3Q0N - chains A and C; structure by X-ray diffraction, 2.40 A resolution.

Chain A:
Molecule: Pumilio homolog 1
From: Homo sapiens
UniProtKB: Q14671 (PUM1_HUMAN); residues 828-1176 here = UniProt positions 828-1176
Sequence (349 residues; row label = number of the first residue in the row):
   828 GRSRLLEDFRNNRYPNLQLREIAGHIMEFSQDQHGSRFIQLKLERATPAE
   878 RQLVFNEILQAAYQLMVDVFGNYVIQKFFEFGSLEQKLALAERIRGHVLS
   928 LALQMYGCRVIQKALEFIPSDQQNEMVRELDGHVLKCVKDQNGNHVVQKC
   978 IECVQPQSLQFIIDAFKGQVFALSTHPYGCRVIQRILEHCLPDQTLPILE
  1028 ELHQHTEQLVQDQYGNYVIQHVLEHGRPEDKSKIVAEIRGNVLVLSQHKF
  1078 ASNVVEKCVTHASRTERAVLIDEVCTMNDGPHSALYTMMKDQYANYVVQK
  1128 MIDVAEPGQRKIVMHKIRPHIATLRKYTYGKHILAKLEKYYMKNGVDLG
Disordered / not traced: 1169-1176
UniProt features mapped onto this chain:
  - region: Ser-863 to Gln-867 (Adenine-nucleotide binding in RNA target), Asn-899 to Gln-903 (Uracil-nucleotide binding in RNA target), Cys-935 to Gln-939 (Adenine-nucleotide binding in RNA target), Asn-971 to Gln-975 (Non-specific-nucleotide binding in RNA target), Cys-1007 to Gln-1011 (Adenine-nucleotide binding in RNA target), Asn-1043 to Gln-1047 (Uracil-nucleotide binding in RNA target), Ser-1079 to Glu-1083 (Guanine-nucleotide binding in RNA target), Asn-1122 to Gln-1126 (Uracil-nucleotide binding in RNA target)
  - natural variant: Thr-1033 (T1033S: In SCA47), Arg-1137 (R1137W: In SCA47), Arg-1145 (R1145W: In NEDMSF)
  - mutagenesis: Ser-863 to Gln-867 (B and inds cytosine-nucleotide in RNA target), Asn-899 to Gln-903 (Specifically binds cytosine-nucleotide in RNA target), Cys-935 to Gln-939 (Specifically binds cytosine-nucleotide in RNA target), Asn-971 to Gln-975 (Specifically binds cytosine-nucleotide in RNA target), Cys-1007 to Gln-1011 (Specifically binds cytosine-nucleotide in RNA target; Specifically binds guanine-nucleotide in RNA target), Cys-1007 (C1007N: Specifically binds uracil-nucleotide in RNA target), Asn-1043 to Gln-1047 (Specifically binds cytosine-nucleotide in RNA target), Asn-1043 to Tyr-1044 (Changes the specificity for RNA; when associated with E-1047), Gln-1047 (Q1047E: Changes the specificity for RNA; when associated with 1043-SN-1044), Ser-1079 to Glu-1083 (Specifically binds cytosine-nucleotide in RNA target), Asn-1122 to Gln-1126 (Specifically binds cytosine-nucleotide in RNA target)
From the paper describing this entry:
  - binding site for the 8-nt RNA strand (chain C): Arg-864, Gln-867, Tyr-900

Chain C:
Molecule: 8-nt RNA strand
Sequence (8 nucleotides; numbered 1 to 8; the number before each row is that of its first residue):
     1 UGUACAUC

How chain A and chain C interact:
Pairs across the interface (39; chain A residue first):
  Gln-860(A) with C8(C), hydrogen bond to the sugar
  Arg-864(A) with C8(C), sugar contact
  Gln-867(A) with C8(C), hydrogen bond to the base
  Phe-897(A) with C8(C), sugar contact
  Asn-899(A) with U7(C), hydrogen bond to the base
  Tyr-900(A) with U7(C), hydrogen bond to the base; C8(C), stacking on the base
  Gln-903(A) with U7(C), hydrogen bond to the base
  Tyr-933(A) with U7(C), base contact
  Cys-935(A) with A6(C), base contact
  Arg-936(A) with A6(C), hydrogen bond to the base; U7(C), base contact
  Gln-939(A) with A6(C), hydrogen bond to the base
  His-972(A) with C5(C), sugar contact; A6(C), stacking on the base
  Cys-1007(A) with A4(C), base contact
  Arg-1008(A) with C5(C), hydrogen bond to the sugar
  Gln-1011(A) with A4(C), hydrogen bond to the base
  Gln-1040(A) with U3(C), base contact
  Tyr-1041(A) with A4(C), sugar contact
  Asn-1043(A) with U3(C), hydrogen bond to the base
  Tyr-1044(A) with U3(C), hydrogen bond to the base; A4(C), stacking on the base
  Gln-1047(A) with U3(C), hydrogen bond to the base
  Lys-1076(A) with G2(C), hydrogen bond to the sugar; U3(C), salt bridge to the phosphate
  Phe-1077(A) with U3(C), base contact
  Ser-1079(A) with G2(C), hydrogen bond to the base
  Asn-1080(A) with G2(C), hydrogen bond to the base; U3(C), hydrogen bond to the base
  Glu-1083(A) with G2(C), hydrogen bond to the base
  Gln-1119(A) with U1(C), base contact
  Tyr-1120(A) with G2(C), sugar contact
  Asn-1122(A) with U1(C), hydrogen bond to the base
  Tyr-1123(A) with U1(C), hydrogen bond to the base; G2(C), stacking on the base
  Gln-1126(A) with U1(C), hydrogen bond to the base
  Tyr-1156(A) with U1(C), base contact
  His-1159(A) with U1(C), stacking on the base
Other interface residues (no listed pair), chain A (35 interface residues in all): Ser-863, Val-896, Gln-968

Overview:
Chain A and chain C form an interface of 35 and 8 residues respectively; the contacts include 20 hydrogen
bonds, 1 salt bridge and 5 aromatic stacking contacts. Polar pairs include Gln-867(A)/C8(C), Asn-899(A)/U7(C)
and Tyr-900(A)/U7(C). From the paper: a binding site for the 8-nt RNA strand (chain C) at Arg-864(A),
Gln-867(A) and Tyr-900(A).
Chain A is Pumilio homolog 1 (Homo sapiens) and chain C is an 8-nt RNA strand; the structure, Crystal
structure of the PUMILIO-homology domain from Human PUMILIO1 in complex with erk2 NRE, was determined by X-ray
diffraction, deposited together with 3Q0L, 3Q0M, 3Q0O, 3Q0P, 3Q0Q, 3Q0R and 3Q0S.
